3S2H - chains A and T of the 12 polymer chains in the assembly; structure by X-ray diffraction, 3.30 A resolution.

Chain A:
Molecule: DNA-directed RNA polymerase II subunit RPB1
Source organism: Saccharomyces cerevisiae
Notes: EC 2.7.7.6
Reference sequence: P04050 (RPB1_YEAST); residues 1-1733 here = UniProt positions 1-1733
Chain sequence (1733 residues; numbered 1 to 1733; the number before each row is that of its first residue):
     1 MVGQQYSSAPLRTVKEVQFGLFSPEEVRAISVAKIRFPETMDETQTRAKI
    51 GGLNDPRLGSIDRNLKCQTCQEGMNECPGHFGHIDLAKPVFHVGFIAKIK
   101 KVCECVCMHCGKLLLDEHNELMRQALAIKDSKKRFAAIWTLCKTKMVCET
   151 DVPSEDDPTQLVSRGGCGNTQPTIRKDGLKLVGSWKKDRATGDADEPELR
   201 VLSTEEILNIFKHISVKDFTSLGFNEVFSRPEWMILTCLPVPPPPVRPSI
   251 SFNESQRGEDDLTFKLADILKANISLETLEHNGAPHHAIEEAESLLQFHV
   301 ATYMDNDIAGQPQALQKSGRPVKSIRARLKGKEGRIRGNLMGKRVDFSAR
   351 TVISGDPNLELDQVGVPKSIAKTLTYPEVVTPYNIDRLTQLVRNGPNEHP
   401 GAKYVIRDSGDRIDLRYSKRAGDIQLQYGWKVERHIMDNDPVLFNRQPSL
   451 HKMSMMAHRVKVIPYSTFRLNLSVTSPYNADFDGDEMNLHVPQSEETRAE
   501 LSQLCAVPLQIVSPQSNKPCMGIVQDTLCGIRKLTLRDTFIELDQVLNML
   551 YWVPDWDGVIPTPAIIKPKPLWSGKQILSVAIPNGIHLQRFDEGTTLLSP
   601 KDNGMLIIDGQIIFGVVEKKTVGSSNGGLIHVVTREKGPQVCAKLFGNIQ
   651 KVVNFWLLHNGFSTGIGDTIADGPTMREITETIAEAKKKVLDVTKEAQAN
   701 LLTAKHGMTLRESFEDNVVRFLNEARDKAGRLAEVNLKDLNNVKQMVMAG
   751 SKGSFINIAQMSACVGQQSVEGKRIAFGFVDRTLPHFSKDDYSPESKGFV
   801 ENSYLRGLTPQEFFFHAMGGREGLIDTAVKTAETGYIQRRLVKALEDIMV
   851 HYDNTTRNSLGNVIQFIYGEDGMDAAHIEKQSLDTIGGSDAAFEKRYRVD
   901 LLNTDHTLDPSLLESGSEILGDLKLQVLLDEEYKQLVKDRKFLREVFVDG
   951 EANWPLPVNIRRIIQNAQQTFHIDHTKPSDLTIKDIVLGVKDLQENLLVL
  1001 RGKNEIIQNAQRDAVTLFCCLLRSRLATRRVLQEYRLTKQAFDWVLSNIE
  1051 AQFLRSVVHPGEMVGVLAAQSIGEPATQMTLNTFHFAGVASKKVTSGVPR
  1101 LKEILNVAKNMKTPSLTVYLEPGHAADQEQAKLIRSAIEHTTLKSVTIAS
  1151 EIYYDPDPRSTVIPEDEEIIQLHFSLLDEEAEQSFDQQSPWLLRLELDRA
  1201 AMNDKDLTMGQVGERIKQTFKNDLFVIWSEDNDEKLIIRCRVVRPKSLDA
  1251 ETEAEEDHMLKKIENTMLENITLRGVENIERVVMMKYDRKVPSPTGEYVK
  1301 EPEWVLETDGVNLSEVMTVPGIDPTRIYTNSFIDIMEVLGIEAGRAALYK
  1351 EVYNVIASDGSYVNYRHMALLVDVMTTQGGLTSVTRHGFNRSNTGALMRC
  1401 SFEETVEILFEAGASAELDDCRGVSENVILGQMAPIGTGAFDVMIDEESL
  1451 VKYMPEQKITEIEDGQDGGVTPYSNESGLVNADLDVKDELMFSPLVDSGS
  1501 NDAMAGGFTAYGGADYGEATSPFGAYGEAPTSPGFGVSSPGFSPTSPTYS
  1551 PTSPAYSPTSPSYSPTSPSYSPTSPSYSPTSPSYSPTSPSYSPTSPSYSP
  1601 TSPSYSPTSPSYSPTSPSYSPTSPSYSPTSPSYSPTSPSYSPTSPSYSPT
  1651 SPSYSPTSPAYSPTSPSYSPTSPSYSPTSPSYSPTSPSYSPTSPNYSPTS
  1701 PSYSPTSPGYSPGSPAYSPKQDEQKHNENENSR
Unresolved in the structure: 1-2, 155-160, 187-198, 1177-1186, 1244-1253, 1446-1733
Ion coordination: Zn2+ site 1: Cys67, Cys70, Cys77, His80; Zn2+ site 2: Cys107, Cys110, Cys148, Cys167; Mg2+: Asp481, Asp483, Asp485 (shared with 1 residue of chain R)
Swiss-Prot annotation at these positions:
  - region: Pro248 to Asp260 (Lid loop), Asn306 to Lys323 (Rudder loop), Pro810 to Glu822 (Bridging helix)
  - binding site (Zn(2+)): Cys67, Cys70, Cys77, His80, Cys107, Cys110, Cys148, Cys167
  - binding site (Mg(2+)): Asp481, Asp483, Asp485
  - modified residue: Thr1471 (Phosphothreonine)
  - cross-link (Glycyl lysine isopeptide (Lys-Gly)): Lys695 (interchain with G-Cter in ubiquitin), Lys1246 (interchain with G-Cter in ubiquitin), Lys1350 (interchain with G-Cter in ubiquitin)
  - natural variant: Ser1653 to Pro1659 (deletion: In strain: A364A)
  - mutagenesis: Lys1246 (K1246R: Impairs ubiquitination during transcription stress)

Chain T:
Molecule: 29-nt DNA strand
Sequence (29 nucleotides; numbered 1 to 29; the number before each row is that of its first residue):
     1 CTACCGATAAGCAGACGATCCTCTCGATG
Unresolved in the structure: 1-15, 28-29

Interface between chain A and chain T:
Contacting residue pairs (15):
  Lys332(A) with DT19(T), salt bridge to the phosphate; DC20(T), phosphate contact
  Arg337(A) with DG17(T), salt bridge to the phosphate; DT19(T), salt bridge to the phosphate
  Arg344(A) with DC21(T), salt bridge to the phosphate
  Arg350(A) with DC21(T), hydrogen bond to the sugar
  Gln447(A) with DC20(T), sugar contact
  Thr831(A) with DA18(T), base contact
  Ala832(A) with DA18(T), sugar contact
  Gly835(A) with DA18(T), sugar contact
  Tyr836(A) with DG17(T), phosphate contact; DA18(T), sugar contact
  Arg1386(A) with DC16(T), salt bridge to the phosphate
  Glu1403(A) with DC16(T), sugar contact
  Glu1404(A) with DC16(T), hydrogen bond to the phosphate
Also at the interface, not in a pair above, chain A (17 interface residues in all): Arg320, Lys330, Pro448, Arg839, Thr1405
Also at the interface, not in a pair above, chain T (7 interface residues in all): DA27

In short:
The interface between chain A and chain T involves 17 residues on one side and 7 on the other; the contacts
include 2 hydrogen bonds and 5 salt bridges. Polar contacts include Arg350(A)-DC21(T), Glu1404(A)-DC16(T) and
Lys332(A)-DT19(T).
Chain A is DNA-directed RNA polymerase II subunit RPB1 (Saccharomyces cerevisiae) and chain T is a 29-nt DNA
strand; the structure, RNA Polymerase II Initiation Complex with a 6-nt RNA containing a 2[prime]-iodo ATP,
was determined by X-ray diffraction together with 3RZD, 3RZO, 3S14, 3S15, 3S16, 3S17 and 5 further entries
from the same study.
